8IOU - chains A and D of the 4 polymer chains in the assembly; structure by electron microscopy, 3.18 A resolution.

# Chain A
Name: Spike glycoprotein
From: Severe acute respiratory syndrome coronavirus 2
UniProt: P0DTC2 (SPIKE_SARS2); aligned to UniProt positions 12-1206 over residues 15-1210 (the alignment contains insertions or deletions, so no single offset holds)
Chain sequence (1245 residues; numbered 5 to 1250; 1 number in that range is skipped by the numbering (no residue carries it; nothing is unmodelled there); the number before each row is that of its first residue):
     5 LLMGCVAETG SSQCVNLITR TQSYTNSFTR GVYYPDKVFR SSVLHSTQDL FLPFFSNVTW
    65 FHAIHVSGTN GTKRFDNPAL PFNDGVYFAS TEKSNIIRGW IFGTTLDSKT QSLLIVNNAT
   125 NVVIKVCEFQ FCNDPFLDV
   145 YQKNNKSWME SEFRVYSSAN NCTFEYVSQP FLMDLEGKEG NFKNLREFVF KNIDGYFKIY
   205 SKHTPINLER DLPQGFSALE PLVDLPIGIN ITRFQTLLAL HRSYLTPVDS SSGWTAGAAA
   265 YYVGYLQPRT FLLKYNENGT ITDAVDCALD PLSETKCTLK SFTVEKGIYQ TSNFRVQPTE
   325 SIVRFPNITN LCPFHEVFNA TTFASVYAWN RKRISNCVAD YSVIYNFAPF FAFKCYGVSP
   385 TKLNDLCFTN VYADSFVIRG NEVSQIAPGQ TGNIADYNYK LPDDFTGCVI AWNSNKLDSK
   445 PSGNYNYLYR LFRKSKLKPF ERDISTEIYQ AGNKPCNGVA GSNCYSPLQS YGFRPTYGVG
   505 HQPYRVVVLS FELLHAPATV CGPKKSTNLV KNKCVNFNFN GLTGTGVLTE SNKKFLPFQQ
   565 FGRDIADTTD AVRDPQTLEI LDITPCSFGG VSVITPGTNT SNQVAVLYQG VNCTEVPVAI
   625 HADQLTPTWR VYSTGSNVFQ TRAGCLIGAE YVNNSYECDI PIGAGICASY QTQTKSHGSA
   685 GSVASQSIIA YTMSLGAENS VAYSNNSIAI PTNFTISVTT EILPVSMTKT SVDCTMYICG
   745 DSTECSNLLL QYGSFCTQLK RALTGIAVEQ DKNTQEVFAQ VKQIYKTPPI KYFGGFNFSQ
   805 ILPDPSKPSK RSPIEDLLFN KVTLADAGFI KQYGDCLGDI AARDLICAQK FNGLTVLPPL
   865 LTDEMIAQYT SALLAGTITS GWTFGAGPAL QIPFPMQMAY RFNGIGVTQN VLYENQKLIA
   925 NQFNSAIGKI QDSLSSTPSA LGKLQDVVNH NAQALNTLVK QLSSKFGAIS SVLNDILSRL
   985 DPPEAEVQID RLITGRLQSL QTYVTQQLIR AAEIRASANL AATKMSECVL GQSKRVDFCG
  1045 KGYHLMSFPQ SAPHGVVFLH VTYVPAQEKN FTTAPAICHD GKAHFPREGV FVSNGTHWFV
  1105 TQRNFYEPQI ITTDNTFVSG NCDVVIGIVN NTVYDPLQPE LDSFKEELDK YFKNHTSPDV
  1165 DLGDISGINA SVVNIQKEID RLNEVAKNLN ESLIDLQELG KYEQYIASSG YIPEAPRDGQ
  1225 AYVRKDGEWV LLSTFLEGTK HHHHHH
Disordered / not traced: 5-24, 67-83, 145-153, 178-186, 245-258, 621-638, 677-688, 829-853, 1140-1250
Sequence notes: expression tag (5-14, 1211-1250); variant I22 (Thr19 in P0DTC2), S27 (Ala in P0DTC2), A83 (Val in P0DTC2), D142 (Gly in P0DTC2), Q146 (His in P0DTC2), E183 (Gln in P0DTC2), E213 (Val in P0DTC2), V252 (Gly in P0DTC2), H339 (Gly in P0DTC2), T346 (Arg in P0DTC2), I368 (Leu in P0DTC2), F371 (Ser in P0DTC2), P373 (Ser in P0DTC2), F375 (Ser in P0DTC2), A376 (Thr in P0DTC2), N405 (Asp in P0DTC2), S408 (Arg in P0DTC2), N417 (Lys in P0DTC2), K440 (Asn in P0DTC2), P445 (Val in P0DTC2), S446 (Gly in P0DTC2), K460 (Asn in P0DTC2), N477 (Ser in P0DTC2), K478 (Thr in P0DTC2), A484 (Glu in P0DTC2), S486 (Phe in P0DTC2), S490 (Phe in P0DTC2), R498 (Gln in P0DTC2), Y501 (Asn in P0DTC2), H505 (Tyr in P0DTC2), G614 (Asp in P0DTC2), Y655 (His in P0DTC2), K679 (Asn in P0DTC2), H681 (Pro in P0DTC2), K764 (Asn in P0DTC2), Y796 (Asp in P0DTC2), H954 (Gln in P0DTC2), K969 (Asn in P0DTC2); engineered mutation G682 (Arg in P0DTC2), S683 (Arg in P0DTC2), G685 (Arg in P0DTC2), P817 (Phe in P0DTC2), P892 (Ala in P0DTC2), P899 (Ala in P0DTC2), P942 (Ala in P0DTC2), P986 (Lys in P0DTC2), P987 (Val in P0DTC2)
Disulfide bonds: C131-C166, C291-C301, C336-C361, C379-C432, C391-C525, C480-C488, C538-C590, C617-C649, C662-C671, C738-C760, C743-C749, C1032-C1043, C1082-C1126
Glycans and other covalent adducts: N-acetylglucosamine (NAG) linked to N61, N122, N165, N234, N282, N331, N343, N616, N657, N709, N717, N801, N1074, N1098, N1134

# Chain D
Name: Processed angiotensin-converting enzyme 2
From: Homo sapiens
UniProt: Q9BYF1 (ACE2_HUMAN); numbering as in UniProt (aligned over 19-617)
Chain sequence (608 residues; numbered 19 to 626; the number before each row is that of its first residue):
    19 STIEEQAKTF LDKFNHEAED LFYQSSLASW NYNTNITEEN VQNMNNAGDK WSAFLKEQST
    79 LAQMYPLQEI QNLTVKLQLQ ALQQNGSSVL SEDKSKRLNT ILNTMSTIYS TGKVCNPDNP
   139 QECLLLEPGL NEIMANSLDY NERLWAWESW RSEVGKQLRP LYEEYVVLKN EMARANHYED
   199 YGDYWRGDYE VNGVDGYDYS RGQLIEDVEH TFEEIKPLYE HLHAYVRAKL MNAYPSYISP
   259 IGCLPAHLLG DMWGRFWTNL YSLTVPFGQK PNIDVTDAMV DQAWDAQRIF KEAEKFFVSV
   319 GLPNMTQGFW ENSMLTDPGN VQKAVCHPTA WDLGKGDFRI LMCTKVTMDD FLTAHHEMGH
   379 IQYDMAYAAQ PFLLRNGANE GFHEAVGEIM SLSAATPKHL KSIGLLSPDF QEDNETEINF
   439 LLKQALTIVG TLPFTYMLEK WRWMVFKGEI PKDQWMKKWW EMKREIVGVV EPVPHDETYC
   499 DPASLFHVSN DYSFIRYYTR TLYQFQFQEA LCQAAKHEGP LHKCDISNST EAGQKLFNML
   559 RLGKSEPWTL ALENVVGAKN MNVRPLLNYF EPLFTWLKDQ NKNSFVGWST DWSPYADQSG
   619 TKHHHHHH
Disordered / not traced: 615-626
Sequence notes: expression tag (618-626)
Disulfide bonds: C133-C141, C344-C361, C530-C542
Glycans and other covalent adducts: N-acetylglucosamine (NAG) linked to N53, N90, N322, N432, N546; glycan linked to N103

# How chain A and chain D interact
Residue-residue contacts (21; chain A residue first):
  Y449(A) - D38(D)  hydrogen bond
  Y449(A) - Q42(D)
  Y453(A) - H34(D)  hydrogen bond
  F456(A) - T27(D)
  A475(A) - Q24(D)
  N477(A) - S19(D)  hydrogen bond (side chain-backbone)
  N487(A) - Y83(D)  hydrogen bond
  Y489(A) - T27(D)
  Y489(A) - F28(D)
  S490(A) - K31(D)
  Q493(A) - H34(D)  hydrogen bond
  S494(A) - H34(D)
  R498(A) - D38(D)  salt bridge
  R498(A) - Q42(D)  hydrogen bond
  T500(A) - Y41(D)  hydrogen bond
  T500(A) - D355(D)
  T500(A) - R357(D)
  Y501(A) - K353(D)
  G502(A) - K353(D)  hydrogen bond (backbone-backbone)
  G502(A) - G354(D)
  H505(A) - K353(D)
Other interface residues (no listed pair), chain A (17 interface residues in all): Y473, S486
Other interface residues (no listed pair), chain D (16 interface residues in all): D30, M82

# Summary
17 residues of chain A face 16 of chain D across their interface, with 8 hydrogen bonds and 1 salt bridge.
Among the polar pairs are R498(A)-D38(D), Y449(A)-D38(D) and Y453(A)-H34(D). Covalently linked
N-acetylglucosamine: at N61(A), N122(A), N165(A), N234(A), N282(A) and N331(A) and 9 more.
Here chain A is Spike glycoprotein (Severe acute respiratory syndrome coronavirus 2) and chain D is Processed
angiotensin-converting enzyme 2 (Homo sapiens). Entry 8IOU (Structure of SARS-CoV-2 XBB.1 spike glycoprotein
in complex with ACE2 (1-up state)) was determined by electron microscopy (same publication as 8IOS, 8IOT and
8IOV).
